PDB entry 5FYA | X-ray diffraction, 2.14 A resolution | chains A and B

# Chain A (and B)
Name: Patatin-like protein, plpd
Source organism: Pseudomonas aeruginosa
Notes: fragment: passenger domain, patatin-like protein plpd, residues 20-33; chain B of this document is another copy of the same molecule, construct and numbering; everything in this record applies to it too
UniProtKB: Q9HYQ6 (Q9HYQ6_PSEAE); residues 20-333 here = UniProt positions 20-333
Amino-acid sequence (314 residues; numbered 20 to 333; the number before each row is that of its first residue):
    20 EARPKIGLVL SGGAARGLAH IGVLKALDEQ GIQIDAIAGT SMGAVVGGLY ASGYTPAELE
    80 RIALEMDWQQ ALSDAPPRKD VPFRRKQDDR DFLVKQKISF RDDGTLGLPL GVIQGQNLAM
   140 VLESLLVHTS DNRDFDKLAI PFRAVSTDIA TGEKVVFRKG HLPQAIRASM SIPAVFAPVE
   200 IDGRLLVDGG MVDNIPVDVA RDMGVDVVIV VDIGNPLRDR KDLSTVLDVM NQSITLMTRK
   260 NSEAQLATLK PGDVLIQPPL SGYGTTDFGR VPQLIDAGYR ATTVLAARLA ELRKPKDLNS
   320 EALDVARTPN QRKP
Unresolved in the structure: 20-22, 91-126, 312-333 (chain B: 20-21, 90-121, 126-129, 313-333)

# How chain A and chain B interact
Pairs across the interface (52; chain A residue first):
  Pro128(A) with Asp122(B)
  Ile168(A) with Leu242(B), hydrophobic; Val248(B), hydrophobic; Gln251(B), hydrogen bond (backbone-side chain)
  Ala169(A) with Leu236(B); Arg237(B); Arg239(B); Gln251(B), hydrogen bond (backbone-side chain)
  Thr170(A) with Leu236(B); Leu255(B)
  Gly171(A) with Leu255(B)
  Pro192(A) with Val248(B), hydrophobic; Met249(B), hydrophobic
  Ala193(A) with Val245(B), hydrophobic; Met249(B), hydrophobic
  Pro197(A) with Asp122(B)
  Glu199(A) with Arg239(B), salt bridge
  Gly202(A) with Arg239(B)
  Leu204(A) with Arg239(B)
  Met210(A) with Ser252(B)
  Leu236(A) with Thr170(B)
  Arg237(A) with Ala169(B)
  Arg239(A) with Ala169(B); Glu199(B), salt bridge; Gly202(B), hydrogen bond (side chain-backbone)
  Leu242(A) with Ile168(B); Ala169(B), hydrophobic; Leu204(B)
  Leu246(A) with Met249(B), hydrophobic
  Val248(A) with Ile168(B), hydrophobic; Pro192(B), hydrophobic; Val206(B), hydrophobic
  Met249(A) with Pro192(B), hydrophobic; Ala193(B), hydrophobic; Leu246(B), hydrophobic; Met249(B), hydrophobic; Asn250(B); Ile253(B), hydrophobic
  Asn250(A) with Met249(B)
  Gln251(A) with Ile168(B), hydrogen bond (side chain-backbone); Ala169(B), hydrogen bond (side chain-backbone)
  Ser252(A) with Met210(B); Ile253(B); Met256(B), hydrogen bond
  Ile253(A) with Met249(B), hydrophobic; Ser252(B)
  Leu255(A) with Thr170(B); Gly171(B)
  Met256(A) with Ser252(B); Leu255(B), hydrophobic; Met256(B)
  Lys259(A) with Lys259(B)
Interface residues without a listed pair, chain A (31 interface residues in all): Leu129, Val131, Ala196, Val206, Val245
Interface residues without a listed pair, chain B (30 interface residues in all): Gly123, Thr124, Arg203

# Overview
The interface between chain A and chain B involves 31 residues on one side and 30 on the other, with 6
hydrogen bonds and 2 salt bridges. Among the polar pairs are Glu199(A)-Arg239(B), Ile168(A)-Gln251(B) and
Ala169(A)-Gln251(B).
Chain A and chain B are both Patatin-like protein, plpd (Pseudomonas aeruginosa); the structure, Cubic crystal
of the native PlpD, was determined by X-ray diffraction, deposited together with 5FQU.
